Entry 6UZZ (electron microscopy, 3.10 A resolution); this record covers chains A and C of the 8 polymer chains in the assembly.

# Chain A (and C)
Protein: Potassium voltage-gated channel subfamily KQT member 1
Source organism: Homo sapiens
Notes: chain C of this document is another copy of the same molecule, construct and numbering; everything in this record applies to it too
UniProtKB: P51787 (KCNQ1_HUMAN); residue numbers follow UniProt; this construct covers 76-620
Sequence (557 residues; row label = number of the first residue in the row):
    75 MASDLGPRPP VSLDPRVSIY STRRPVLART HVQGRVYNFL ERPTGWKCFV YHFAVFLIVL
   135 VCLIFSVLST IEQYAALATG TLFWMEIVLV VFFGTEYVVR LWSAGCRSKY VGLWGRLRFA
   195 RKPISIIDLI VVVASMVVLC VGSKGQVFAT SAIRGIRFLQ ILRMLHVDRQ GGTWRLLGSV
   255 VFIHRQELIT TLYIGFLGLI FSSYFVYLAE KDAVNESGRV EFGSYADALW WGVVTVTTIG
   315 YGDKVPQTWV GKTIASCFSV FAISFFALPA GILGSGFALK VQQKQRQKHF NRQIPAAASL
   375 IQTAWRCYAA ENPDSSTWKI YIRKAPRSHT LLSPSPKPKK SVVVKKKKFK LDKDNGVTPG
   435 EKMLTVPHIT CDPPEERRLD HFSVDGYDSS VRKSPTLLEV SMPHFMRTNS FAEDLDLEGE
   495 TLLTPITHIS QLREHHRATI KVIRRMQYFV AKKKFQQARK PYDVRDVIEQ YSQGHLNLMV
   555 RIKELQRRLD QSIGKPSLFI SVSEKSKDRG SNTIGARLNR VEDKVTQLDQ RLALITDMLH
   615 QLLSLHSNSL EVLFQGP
Not modelled in the structure: 75-103, 219-222, 397-505, 569-631
Sequence notes: expression tag (75, 621-631)
UniProt features mapped onto this chain:
  - region: Met238 to Gly246 (Interaction with KCNE3), Ala370 to Tyr382 (Interaction with CALM), Lys515 to Phe529 (Interaction with CALM), Pro535 to Leu572 (Interaction with KCNE1 C-terminus), Ile588 to Leu616 (Interaction with AKAP9), Gly589 to His620 (C-terminal assembly domain (tetramerization))
  - binding site (a 1,2-diacyl-sn-glycero-3-phospho-(1D-myo-inositol-4,5-bisphosphate)): Gln244
  - modified residue (Phosphoserine): Ser407, Ser409
  - glycosylation: Asn289 (N-linked (GlcNAc...) asparagine)
  - natural variant: Tyr111 (Y111C: In LQT1; uncertain significance), Glu115 (E115G: In LQT1), Pro117 (P117L: In LQT1; uncertain significance), Cys122 (C122Y: In LQT1), Phe127 (F127L: In LQT1; uncertain significance), Val133 (V133I: In LQT1), Leu134 (L134P: In LQT1; uncertain significance), Cys136 (C136F: In LQT1), Leu137 (L137F: In LQT1; uncertain significance), Ser140 (S140G: In ATFB3), Thr144 (T144A: In LQT1; uncertain significance), Glu146 (E146K: In LQT1; uncertain significance), 154 further natural variant entries in UniProt
  - mutagenesis: Arg231 (R231A: Strongly inhibits SLC5A3 transporter activity), Val324 (V324L: Has a voltage-gated potassium channel activity. Inhibition of voltage-gated potassium channel activity by KCNE4), Lys326 (K326R: Has a voltage-gated potassium channel activity. Disrupts KCNE4-mediated voltage-gated potassium channel activity inhibition), Thr327 (T327V: Has a voltage-gated potassium channel activity. Disrupts KCNE4-mediated voltage-gated potassium channel activity inhibition), Ile328 (I328L: Has a voltage-gated potassium channel activity. Inhibition of voltage-gated potassium channel activity by KCNE4), Ser338 (S338C: Inhibits voltage-gated potassium channel activity), Phe340 (F340C: Inhibits voltage-gated potassium channel activity), Ile375 (I375D: Reduced protein expression, probably due to misfolding and proteasomal degradation. No detectable electrophysiological activity. Reduced electrophysiological activity in the presence of KCNE1), Val516 (V516D: Reduced protein expression, probably due to misfolding and proteasomal degradation. Significantly reduced electrophysiological activity ...), Lys526 (K526N: Decreased interaction with PIP2 and calmodulin/CALM in the presence of calcium. Insensitive to gating modulation by calcified CALM. Impaired IKS current ...), Lys527 (K527N: Decreased interaction with PIP2 and calmodulin/CALM in the presence of calcium. Decreased interaction with PIP2 and CALM in the presence of calcium; when associated with N-526 ...), Gly589 (G589M: No effect), 4 further mutagenesis entries in UniProt

# How chain A and chain C interact
Contacting residue pairs (93):
  Val141(A) with Tyr299(C), hydrophobic
  Thr144(A) with Tyr281(C); Ser298(C); Tyr299(C), hydrogen bond (side chain-backbone)
  Ile145(A) with Ser298(C)
  Arg228(A) with Tyr278(C)
  Arg231(A) with Tyr278(C)
  Phe232(A) with Phe279(C), hydrophobic
  Ile235(A) with Ile274(C), hydrophobic; Phe275(C), hydrophobic; Tyr278(C), hydrophobic; Tyr299(C)
  Leu236(A) with Phe275(C), hydrophobic
  Met238(A) with Tyr267(C), hydrogen bond (backbone-side chain); Leu271(C), hydrophobic
  Leu239(A) with Tyr267(C); Leu271(C), hydrophobic; Phe275(C), hydrophobic
  Val241(A) with Tyr267(C), hydrophobic
  Asp242(A) with Tyr267(C)
  Thr247(A) with Thr264(C); Tyr267(C); Ile268(C)
  Trp248(A) with Leu271(C), hydrophobic
  Leu250(A) with Gln260(C); Thr264(C)
  Leu251(A) with Ile268(C), hydrophobic; Phe339(C), hydrophobic
  Arg293(A) with Glu290(C)
  Trp304(A) with Lys326(C); Ser330(C)
  Val307(A) with Ser330(C)
  Thr311(A) with Thr312(C); Ser333(C), hydrogen bond (side chain-backbone); Ile337(C)
  Thr312(A) with Thr312(C)
  Ile313(A) with Thr309(C); Ile313(C); Gly314(C); Ser333(C)
  Gly314(A) with Gly314(C)
  Tyr315(A) with Trp305(C), hydrogen bond; Thr309(C), hydrogen bond; Gly316(C); Lys318(C); Val319(C), hydrophobic
  Asp317(A) with Val319(C)
  Phe340(A) with Val334(C), hydrophobic
  Ala344(A) with Ala341(C); Leu342(C)
  Leu347(A) with Leu342(C), hydrophobic
  Gly348(A) with Leu342(C); Gly345(C); Ile346(C)
  Ser349(A) with Ser349(C)
  Phe351(A) with Glu261(C); Ile346(C), hydrophobic
  Ala352(A) with Ile346(C); Ser349(C); Leu353(C)
  Leu353(A) with Leu353(C), hydrophobic
  Val355(A) with Ile257(C), hydrophobic; His258(C); Glu261(C)
  Gln356(A) with Leu353(C)
  Gln359(A) with Gln357(C)
  Arg360(A) with Asp537(C), salt bridge
  Tyr536(A) with Arg539(C); Ile542(C), hydrophobic
  Asp537(A) with Val538(C)
  Asp540(A) with Ile542(C)
  Val541(A) with Val538(C), hydrophobic; Val541(C), hydrophobic; Ile542(C), hydrophobic
  Gln544(A) with Ile542(C); Tyr545(C)
  Tyr545(A) with Tyr545(C), hydrophobic
  Gly548(A) with Tyr545(C); His549(C), hydrogen bond (backbone-side chain)
  His549(A) with Tyr545(C)
  Leu552(A) with Leu552(C), hydrophobic; Met553(C), hydrophobic
  Arg555(A) with Met553(C), hydrogen bond; Ile556(C); Lys557(C)
  Leu559(A) with Leu559(C), hydrophobic; Gln560(C); Leu563(C), hydrophobic
  Arg562(A) with Gln560(C); Asp564(C), salt bridge
  Ser566(A) with Ile567(C); Gly568(C)
  Ile567(A) with Ile567(C), hydrophobic
Other interface residues (no listed pair), chain A (57 interface residues in all): Leu137, Ser140, Pro343, Asn551, Ile556, Leu563
Other interface residues (no listed pair), chain C (61 interface residues in all): Thr265, Ala300, Tyr315, Pro320, Ala329, Ser338, Gly350

# Summary
57 residues of chain A and 61 residues of chain C are in contact; the contacts include 7 hydrogen bonds and 2
salt bridges. Among the polar pairs are Arg360(A)-Asp537(C), Arg562(A)-Asp564(C) and Thr144(A)-Tyr299(C).
Both chains are Potassium voltage-gated channel subfamily KQT member 1 (Homo sapiens). Entry 6UZZ (structure
of human KCNQ1-CaM complex) was determined by electron microscopy together with 6V00 and 6V01 from the same
study.
